6X1B - chains A and B of the 4 polymer chains in the assembly; structure by X-ray diffraction, 1.97 A resolution.

[Chain A (and B)]
Molecule: Uridylate-specific endoribonuclease
Source organism: Severe acute respiratory syndrome coronavirus 2
Notes: EC 3.1.-.-; chain B of this document is another copy of the same molecule, construct and numbering; everything in this record applies to it too
UniProt: P0DTD1 (R1AB_SARS2); residues 2-347 here correspond to UniProt positions 6453-6798 (UniProt number = residue number + 6451)
Sequence (370 residues; row label = number of the first residue in the row; numbers below 1 keep their minus sign (Met-22 is residue -22)):
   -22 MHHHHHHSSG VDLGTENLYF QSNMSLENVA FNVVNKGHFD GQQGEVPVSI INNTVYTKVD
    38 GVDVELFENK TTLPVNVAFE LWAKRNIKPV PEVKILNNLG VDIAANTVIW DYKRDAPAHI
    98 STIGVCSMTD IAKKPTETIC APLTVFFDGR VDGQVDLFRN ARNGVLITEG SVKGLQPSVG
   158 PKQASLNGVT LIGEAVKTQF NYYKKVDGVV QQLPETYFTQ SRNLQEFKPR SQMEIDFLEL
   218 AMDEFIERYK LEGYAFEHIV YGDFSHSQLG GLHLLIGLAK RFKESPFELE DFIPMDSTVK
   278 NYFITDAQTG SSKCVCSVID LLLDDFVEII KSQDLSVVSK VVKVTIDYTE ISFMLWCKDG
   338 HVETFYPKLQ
Not modelled in the structure: -22 to -1 (chain B: -22 to 1)
Sequence notes: initiating methionine (-22); expression tag (-21 to 1)
Swiss-Prot annotation at these positions:
  - active site: His235 (Proton donor), His250 (Proton acceptor), Lys290 (For uridylate-specific endoribonuclease nsp15 activity)
  - binding site (uracil): Lys290 to Ser294, Thr341 to Lys345
  - site: Lys290 (Transition state stabilizer), Ser294 (Uracil recognition site), Gln347 (Cleavage)
Reported in the primary citation:
  - binding site for the 2-nt RNA strand: Ser294, Trp333, Tyr343
  - binding site for phosphate ion: His235, His250, Lys290, Thr341
  - binding site for the 2-nt RNA strand: Trp333 (proposed by the authors, not directly observed)
  - catalytic residues: His250
  - catalytic residues: Gly248 (proposed by the authors, not directly observed)

[Chain A / chain B interface]
No residue of chain A is in contact with chain B in this assembly.

[In short]
Chain A and chain B make no direct contact in this assembly. UniProt lists 3 active-site residues and 10
uracil-binding residues on chain A. From the paper: catalytic residues His250(A) and Gly248(A); a binding site
for phosphate ion at His235(A), His250(A) and Lys290(A) among others.
Chain A and chain B are both Uridylate-specific endoribonuclease (Severe acute respiratory syndrome
coronavirus 2); the structure, Crystal Structure of NSP15 Endoribonuclease from SARS CoV-2 in the Complex with
the Product Nucleotide GpU, was determined by X-ray diffraction together with 6X4I, 6WXC and 6WLC from the
same study.
